PDB entry 7P1W | X-ray diffraction, 1.80 A resolution | chains A and B

Chain A (and B):
Protein: Putative regulatory protein GTNG_1019
Source organism: Geobacillus thermodenitrificans (strain NG80-2)
Notes: fragment: r51a r53a; chain B of this document is another copy of the same molecule, construct and numbering; everything in this record applies to it too
UniProtKB: A4IM41 (Y1019_GEOTN); residues 2-87 here = UniProt positions 2-87
Sequence (94 residues; row label = number of the first residue in the row; numbers below 1 keep their minus sign (Met-6 is residue -6)):
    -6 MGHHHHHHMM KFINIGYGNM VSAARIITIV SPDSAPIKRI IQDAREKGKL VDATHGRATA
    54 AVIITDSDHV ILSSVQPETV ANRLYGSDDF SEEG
Disordered / not traced: -6 to 1, 79-87 (chain B: -6 to 1, 80-87)
Sequence notes: initiating methionine (-6); expression tag (-5 to 1); engineered mutation Ala51 (Arg in A4IM41), Ala53 (Arg in A4IM41)
From the paper describing this entry:
  - mutagenesis - R50A: abolished binding to DNA
  - mutagenesis - R32A, R50A: abolished signaling (PepsA promoter activity)
  - mutagenesis - P29S: abolished signaling
  - mutagenesis - D36S: unchanged signaling (epsA promoter activity)
  - mutagenesis - R18W: abolished signaling in response to PepsA promoter
  - mutagenesis - R18W: unchanged binding to PepsA promoter-containing DNA

How chain A and chain B interact:
Contacting residue pairs (38; chain A residue first):
  Lys4(A) - Met2(B)
  Lys4(A) - Leu77(B)
  Phe5(A) - Ala16(B)
  Phe5(A) - Ile19(B)  hydrophobic
  Asn7(A) - Glu71(B)
  Gly11(A) - Pro70(B)
  Gly11(A) - Glu71(B)
  Asn12(A) - Ile22(B)
  Asn12(A) - Val23(B)
  Asn12(A) - Ser24(B)  hydrogen bond (side chain-backbone)
  Met13(A) - Thr21(B)  hydrogen bond (backbone-side chain)
  Met13(A) - Ile22(B)  hydrogen bond (backbone-backbone)
  Met13(A) - Ala74(B)  hydrophobic
  Val14(A) - Ile20(B)
  Val14(A) - Thr21(B)
  Ser15(A) - Ile19(B)
  Ser15(A) - Ile20(B)  hydrogen bond (backbone-backbone)
  Arg18(A) - Ala17(B)  hydrogen bond (side chain-backbone)
  Arg18(A) - Arg18(B)
  Arg18(A) - Asp59(B)  salt bridge
  Arg38(A) - Arg32(B)  hydrogen bond (backbone-side chain)
  Glu39(A) - Arg32(B)  hydrogen bond (backbone-side chain)
  Lys40(A) - Arg32(B)
  Gly41(A) - Arg32(B)
  Gly41(A) - Ile33(B)
  Gly41(A) - Asp36(B)
  Lys42(A) - Asp61(B)  salt bridge
  Leu43(A) - Pro29(B)
  Leu43(A) - Ile33(B)
  Val44(A) - Val23(B)  hydrophobic
  Val44(A) - Ile33(B)  hydrophobic
  Asp45(A) - Ser27(B)  hydrogen bond (backbone-side chain)
  Asp45(A) - Pro29(B)
  His48(A) - Asp26(B)  salt bridge
  Ser60(A) - Ile20(B)
  His62(A) - Ile57(B)
  His62(A) - Asp61(B)  salt bridge
  Ile64(A) - Thr21(B)
Other interface residues (no listed pair), chain A (23 interface residues in all): Met3, Thr58
Other interface residues (no listed pair), chain B (25 interface residues in all): Ile30, Tyr78

Summary:
23 residues of chain A face 25 of chain B across their interface, with 8 hydrogen bonds and 4 salt bridges.
Polar contacts include Arg18(A)-Asp59(B), Lys42(A)-Asp61(B) and His48(A)-Asp26(B). From the paper: R32A and
R50A of chain A abolish signaling (PepsA promoter activity); R50A of chain A abolishes binding to DNA; 5
substitutions were tested in all.
Chain A and chain B are both Putative regulatory protein GTNG_1019 (Geobacillus thermodenitrificans (strain
NG80-2)); the structure, Crystal structure of a R51 R53 double mutant of the DNA-binding protein RemA from
Geobacillus thermodenitrificans, was determined by X-ray diffraction (same publication as 7BM2 and 7BME).
